PDB entry 8E3X | electron microscopy, 2.30 A resolution | chains A and N of the 6 polymer chains in the assembly

== Chain A ==
Name: Guanine nucleotide-binding protein G(s) subunit alpha isoforms short
From: Homo sapiens
UniProt: P63092 (GNAS2_HUMAN); numbering as in UniProt (aligned over 1-394)
Amino-acid sequence (394 residues; each row starts with the number of its first residue):
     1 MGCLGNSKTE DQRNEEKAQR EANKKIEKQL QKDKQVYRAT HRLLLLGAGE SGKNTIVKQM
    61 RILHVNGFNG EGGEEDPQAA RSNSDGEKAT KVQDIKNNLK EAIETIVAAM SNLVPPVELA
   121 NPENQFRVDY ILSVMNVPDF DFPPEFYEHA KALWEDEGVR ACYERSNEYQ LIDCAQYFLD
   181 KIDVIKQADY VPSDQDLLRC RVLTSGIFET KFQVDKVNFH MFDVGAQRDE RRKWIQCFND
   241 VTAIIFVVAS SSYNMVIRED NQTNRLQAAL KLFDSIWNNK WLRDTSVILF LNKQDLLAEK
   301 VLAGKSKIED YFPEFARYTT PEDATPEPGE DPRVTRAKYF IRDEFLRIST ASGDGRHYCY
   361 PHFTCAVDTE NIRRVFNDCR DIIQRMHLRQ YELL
Not modelled in the structure: 1-11, 62-204, 253-260
Construct notes: conflict Asn54 (Ser in P63092), Ala226 (Gly in P63092), Ala268 (Glu in P63092), Lys271 (Asn in P63092), Asp274 (Lys in P63092), Lys280 (Arg in P63092), Asp284 (Thr in P63092), Thr285 (Ile in P63092)

== Chain N ==
Name: Nanobody35
From: Lama glama
Notes: antibody fragment or engineered binder
Amino-acid sequence (138 residues; row label = number of the first residue in the row):
     1 QVQLQESGGG LVQPGGSLRL SCAASGFTFS NYKMNWVRQA PGKGLEWVSD ISQSGASISY
    61 TGSVKGRFTI SRDNAKNTLY LQMNSLKPED TAVYYCARCP APFTRDCFDV TSTTYAYRGQ
   121 GTQVTVSSHH HHHHEPEA
Not modelled in the structure: 127-138
Disulfides: Cys22-Cys96, Cys99-Cys107

== Interface between chain A and chain N ==
Residue-residue contacts - 30 pairs, chain A then chain N:
  Arg228(A) with Thr114(N)
  Asp229(A) with Ser112(N), hydrogen bond; Thr113(N), hydrogen bond (side chain-backbone)
  Glu230(A) with Asp109(N); Ser112(N); Thr114(N); Tyr115(N)
  Arg231(A) with Asp109(N), hydrogen bond (backbone-side chain)
  Arg232(A) with Pro100(N); Phe108(N); Asp109(N), salt bridge; Tyr115(N)
  Gln262(A) with Lys43(N), hydrogen bond (backbone-side chain)
  Thr263(A) with Lys43(N)
  Gln267(A) with Trp47(N); Thr61(N)
  Lys271(A) with Trp47(N); Asp50(N), salt bridge
  Ser275(A) with Asp106(N); Cys107(N), hydrogen bond (side chain-backbone); Phe108(N)
  Asn278(A) with Arg105(N), hydrogen bond; Asp106(N)
  Asn279(A) with Asp106(N), hydrogen bond; Phe108(N)
  Asp310(A) with Ser63(N)
  Tyr311(A) with Gly62(N); Ser63(N)
  Pro313(A) with Gly62(N)
  Ser352(A) with Arg105(N)
Interface residues without a listed pair, chain A (23 interface residues in all): Ile235, Asn264, Leu272, Ile276, Trp277, Arg283, Glu314
Interface residues without a listed pair, chain N (21 interface residues in all): Gly44, Glu46, Ser59, Lys65, Tyr117

== Summary ==
23 residues of chain A face 21 of chain N across their interface; the contacts include 7 hydrogen bonds and 2
salt bridges. Among the polar pairs are Arg232(A)-Asp109(N), Lys271(A)-Asp50(N) and Asp229(A)-Ser112(N).
Here chain A is Guanine nucleotide-binding protein G(s) subunit alpha isoforms short (Homo sapiens) and chain
N is Nanobody35 (Lama glama). Entry 8E3X (Cryo-EM structure of the PAC1R-PACAP27-Gs complex) was determined by
electron microscopy, deposited together with 8E3Y and 8E3Z.
